5GM3 - chain A; structure by X-ray diffraction, 1.59 A resolution.

== Chain A ==
Molecule: Endoglucanase-1
Source organism: Aspergillus aculeatus
Notes: EC 3.2.1.4
UniProt: P22669 (GUN_ASPAC); residues 3-221 here correspond to UniProt positions 19-237 (UniProt number = residue number + 16)
Chain sequence (219 residues; numbered 3 to 221; the number before each row is that of its first residue):
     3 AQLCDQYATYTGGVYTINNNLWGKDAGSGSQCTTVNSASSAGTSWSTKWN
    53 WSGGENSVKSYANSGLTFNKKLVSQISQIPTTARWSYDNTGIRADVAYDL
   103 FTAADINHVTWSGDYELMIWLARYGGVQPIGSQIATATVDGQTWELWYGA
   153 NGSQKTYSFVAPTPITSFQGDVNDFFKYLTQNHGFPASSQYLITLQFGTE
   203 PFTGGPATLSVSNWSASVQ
Disulfide bonds: Cys-6/Cys-34
Metal / ion sites: Zn2+ site 1: Asp-7 (shared with 1 residue of chain B); Zn2+ site 2 near His-110 (its only coordinating residue here); Zn2+ site 3 near Asp-116 (its only coordinating residue here); Zn2+ site 4: His-185 (together with cacodylate ion)

== Overview ==
Chain A is Endoglucanase-1 (Aspergillus aculeatus); the structure, Crystal structure of FI-CMCase from
Aspergillus aculeatus F-50, was determined by X-ray diffraction, deposited together with 5GM4 and 5GM5.
